PDB entry 7W7E | electron microscopy, 3.40 A resolution | chains B and H of the 5 polymer chains in the assembly

== Chain B ==
Protein: Guanine nucleotide-binding protein G(I)/G(S)/G(T) subunit beta-1
Source organism: Homo sapiens
Reference sequence: P62873 (GBB1_HUMAN); numbering as in UniProt (aligned over 2-340)
Amino-acid sequence (349 residues; each row starts with the number of its first residue; numbers below 1 keep their minus sign (His-8 is residue -8)):
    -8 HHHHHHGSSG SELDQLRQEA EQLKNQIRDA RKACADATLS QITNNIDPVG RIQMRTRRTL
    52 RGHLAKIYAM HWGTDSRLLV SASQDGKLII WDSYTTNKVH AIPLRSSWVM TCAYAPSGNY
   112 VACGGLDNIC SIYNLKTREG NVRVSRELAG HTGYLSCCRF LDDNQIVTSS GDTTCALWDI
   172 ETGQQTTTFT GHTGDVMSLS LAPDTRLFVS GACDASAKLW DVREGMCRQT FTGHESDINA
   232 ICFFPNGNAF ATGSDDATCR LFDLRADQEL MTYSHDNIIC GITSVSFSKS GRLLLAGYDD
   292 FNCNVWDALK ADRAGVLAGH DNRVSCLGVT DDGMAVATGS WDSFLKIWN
Disordered / not traced: -8 to 5
Construct notes: expression tag (-8 to 1)
Swiss-Prot annotation at these positions:
  - modified residue: Ser2 (N-acetylserine), His266 (Phosphohistidine)
  - natural variant: Leu30 (L30F: In MRD42; uncertain significance), Arg52 (R52G: In MRD42), Gly64 (G64V: In MRD42), Asp76 (D76E: In MRD42; D76G: In MRD42), Gly77 (G77S: In MRD42), Lys78 (K78R: In MRD42), Ile80 (I80N: In MRD42; I80T: In MRD42), His91 (H91R: In MRD42; uncertain significance), Ala92 (A92T: In MRD42), Pro94 (P94S: In MRD42), Leu95 (L95P: In MRD42), Arg96 (R96L: In MRD42), 5 further natural variant entries in UniProt

== Chain H ==
Protein: scFv
Source organism: Mus musculus
Notes: antibody fragment or engineered binder
Amino-acid sequence (307 residues; each row starts with the number of its first residue; note: 4 numbers in that range are skipped by the numbering (no residue carries them; nothing is unmodelled there); a row labelled like 119A-119P holds insertion residues (119A, then the next letters in order); numbers below 1 keep their minus sign (Met-37 is residue -37)):
   -37 MLLVNQSHQG FNKEHTSKMV SAIVLYVLLA AAAHSAFADV QLVESGGGLV QPGGSRKLSC
    23 SASGFAFSSF GMHWVRQAPE KGLEWVAYIS SGSGTIYYAD TVKGRFTISR DDPKNTLFLQ
    83 MTSLRSEDTA MYYCVRSIYY YGSSPFDFWG QGTTLTV
119A-119P SSGGGGSGGGGSGGGG
   124 SDIVMTQATS SVPVTPGESV SISCRSSKSL LHSNGNTYLY WFLQRPGQSP QLLIYRMSNL
   184 ASGVPDRFSG SGSGTAFTLT ISRLEAEDVG VYYCMQHLEY PLTFGAGTKL ELKGSLEVLF
   244 QGPAAAHHHH HHHH
Disordered / not traced: -37 to 0, 119A-119P, 237-257
Cystine bridges: Cys147-Cys217

== Interface between chain B and chain H ==
Residue-residue contacts - 11 pairs, chain B then chain H:
  Asp66(B) with Tyr103(H), hydrogen bond
  Arg68(B) with Tyr103(H)
  Leu69(B) with Tyr103(H), hydrophobic
  Val90(B) with Tyr102(H), hydrophobic
  His91(B) with Tyr102(H)
  Arg129(B) with Val2(H); Arg98(H); Phe110(H)
  Glu130(B) with Gly26(H); Phe27(H); Ala28(H), hydrogen bond (backbone-backbone)
Other interface residues (no listed pair), chain B (10 interface residues in all): Asp83, Gly131, Asn132
Other interface residues (no listed pair), chain H (9 interface residues in all): Phe32

== Overview ==
The interface between chain B and chain H involves 10 residues on one side and 9 on the other, with 2 hydrogen
bonds. Among the polar pairs are Asp66(B)-Tyr103(H) and Glu130(B)-Ala28(H).
Chain B is Guanine nucleotide-binding protein G(I)/G(S)/G(T) subunit beta-1 (Homo sapiens) and chain H is scFv
(Mus musculus); the structure, Cryo-EM structure of the alpha2A adrenergic receptor GoA signaling complex
bound to a biased agonist, was determined by electron microscopy (same publication as 7W6P).
